Entry 4YAA (X-ray diffraction, 1.05 A resolution); this record covers chain A.

# Chain A
Protein: Tyrosine-protein phosphatase YopH
Organism: Yersinia enterocolitica
Notes: EC 3.1.3.48
Reference sequence: P15273 (YOPH_YEREN); residue numbers follow UniProt; this construct covers 164-468
Chain sequence (306 residues; row label = number of the first residue in the row):
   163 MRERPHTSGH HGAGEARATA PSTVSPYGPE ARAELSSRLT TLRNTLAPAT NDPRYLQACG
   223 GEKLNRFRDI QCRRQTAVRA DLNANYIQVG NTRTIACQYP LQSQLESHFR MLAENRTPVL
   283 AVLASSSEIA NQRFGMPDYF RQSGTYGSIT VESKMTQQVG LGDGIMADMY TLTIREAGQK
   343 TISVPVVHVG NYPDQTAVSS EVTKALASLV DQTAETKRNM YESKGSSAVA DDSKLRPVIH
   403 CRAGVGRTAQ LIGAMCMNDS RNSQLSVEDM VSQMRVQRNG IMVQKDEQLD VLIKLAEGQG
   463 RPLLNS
Unresolved in the structure: 163-186
Construct notes: initiating methionine (163); engineered mutation R235 (Cys in P15273), Y354 (Trp in P15273)
Swiss-Prot annotation at these positions:
  - active site: C403 (Phosphocysteine intermediate)
What the authors report for this chain:
  - catalytic residues: D356 (citing earlier work)
  - mutagenesis - W354Y: decreased catalytic activity

# Overview
UniProt lists active-site residue C403. From the paper: the catalytic residue D356; W354Y reduces catalytic
activity.
Chain A is Tyrosine-protein phosphatase YopH (Yersinia enterocolitica); the structure, YopH W354Y Yersinia
enterocolitica PTPase apo form, was determined by X-ray diffraction, deposited together with 4Z6B, 4ZI4 and
4ZN5.
